Entry 2XGQ (X-ray diffraction, 2.70 A resolution); this record covers chains B and U of the 3 polymer chains in the assembly.

Chain B:
Name: DNA polymerase eta
Source organism: Saccharomyces cerevisiae
Notes: EC 2.7.7.7
Reference sequence: Q04049 (POLH_YEAST); numbering as in UniProt (aligned over 1-513)
Sequence (536 residues; row label = number of the first residue in the row; numbers below 1 keep their minus sign (Met-22 is residue -22)):
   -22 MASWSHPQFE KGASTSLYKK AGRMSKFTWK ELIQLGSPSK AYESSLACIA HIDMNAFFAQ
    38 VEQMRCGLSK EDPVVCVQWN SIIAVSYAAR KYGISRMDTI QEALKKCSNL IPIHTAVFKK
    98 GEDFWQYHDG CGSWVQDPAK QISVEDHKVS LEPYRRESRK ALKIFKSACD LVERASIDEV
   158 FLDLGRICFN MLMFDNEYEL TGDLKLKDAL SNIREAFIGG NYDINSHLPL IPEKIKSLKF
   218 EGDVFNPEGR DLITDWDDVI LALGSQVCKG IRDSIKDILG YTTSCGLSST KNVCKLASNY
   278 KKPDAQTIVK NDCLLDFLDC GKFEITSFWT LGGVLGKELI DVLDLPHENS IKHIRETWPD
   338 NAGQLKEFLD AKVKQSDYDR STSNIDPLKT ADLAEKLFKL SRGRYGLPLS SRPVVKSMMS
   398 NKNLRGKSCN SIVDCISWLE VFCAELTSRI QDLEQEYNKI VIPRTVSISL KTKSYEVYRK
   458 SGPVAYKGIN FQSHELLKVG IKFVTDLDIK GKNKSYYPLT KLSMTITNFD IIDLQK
Disordered / not traced: -22 to -2, 511-513
Construct notes: expression tag (-22 to 0)
Metal / ion sites: Ca2+ site 1: Asp30, Asp155, Glu156; Ca2+ site 2: Gly98, Glu417; Ca2+ site 3: Asp155, Glu156; Ca2+ site 4 near Asp289 (its only coordinating residue here)
Swiss-Prot annotation at these positions:
  - binding site (Mg(2+)): Asp30, Asp155
  - mutagenesis: Asp30 (D30A: Abolishes DNA polymerase activity), Phe34 (F34L: Alters translesion activity), Glu39 (E39A: Abolishes DNA polymerase activity), Tyr64 (Y64F/A: Decreases efficiency of nucleotide incorporation), Arg67 (R67A: Decreases efficiency of nucleotide incorporation), Asp155 (D155A: Abolishes DNA polymerase activity and increases UV-induced mutations), Glu156 (E156A: Decreases efficiency of nucleotide incorporation), Lys279 (K279A: Decreases efficiency of nucleotide incorporation)

Chain U:
Molecule: 11-nt DNA strand
Sequence (11 nucleotides; numbered 4 to 14; the number before each row is that of its first residue):
     4 CXCTCATCCA C
Disordered / not traced: 4
Modified positions: 8AG (8-[acetyl(anthracen-2-yl)amino]-2'-deoxyguanosine 5'-(dihydrogen phosphate)) at position 5

Interface between chain B and chain U:
Pairs across the interface - 16 pairs, chain B then chain U:
  Gln55(B) - 8AG_5(U)  base contact
  Ser58(B) - 8AG_5(U)  base contact
  Ile60(B) - 8AG_5(U)  base contact
  Arg73(B) - 8AG_5(U)  base contact
  Val391(B) - DT10(U)  phosphate contact
  Val392(B) - DT10(U)  phosphate contact
  Lys393(B) - DT10(U)  hydrogen bond to the phosphate
  Lys393(B) - DC11(U)  salt bridge to the phosphate
  Ser394(B) - DA9(U)  sugar contact
  Ser394(B) - DT10(U)  hydrogen bond to the phosphate
  Met395(B) - DA9(U)  phosphate contact
  Met396(B) - DC8(U)  phosphate contact
  Met396(B) - DA9(U)  hydrogen bond to the phosphate
  Asn400(B) - DT7(U)  phosphate contact
  Arg426(B) - DC8(U)  phosphate contact
  Arg426(B) - DA9(U)  salt bridge to the phosphate
Interface residues without a listed pair, chain B (18 interface residues in all): Phe35, Ile59, Met74, Leu128, Pro390, Asn398

Overview:
18 residues of chain B face 6 of chain U across their interface; the contacts include 3 hydrogen bonds and 2
salt bridges. Polar contacts include Lys393(B)-DT10(U), Ser394(B)-DT10(U) and Met396(B)-DA9(U). From UniProt:
Mg2+-binding residues Asp30(B) and Asp155(B) and 8 mutagenesis sites on chain B.
Here chain B is DNA polymerase eta (Saccharomyces cerevisiae) and chain U is an 11-nt DNA strand. Entry 2XGQ
(Structure of yeast DNA polymerase eta in complex with C8-N-acetyl-2- aminoanthracene containing DNA) was
determined by X-ray diffraction, deposited together with 2XGP.
